Entry 5MRE (electron microscopy, 3.75 A resolution); this record covers chains LL and aa of the 78 polymer chains in the assembly.

== Chain LL ==
Molecule: uS12m
Source organism: Saccharomyces cerevisiae
UniProt: P53732 (RT12_YEAST); residues 29-152 here = UniProt positions 29-152
Sequence (124 residues; each row starts with the number of its first residue):
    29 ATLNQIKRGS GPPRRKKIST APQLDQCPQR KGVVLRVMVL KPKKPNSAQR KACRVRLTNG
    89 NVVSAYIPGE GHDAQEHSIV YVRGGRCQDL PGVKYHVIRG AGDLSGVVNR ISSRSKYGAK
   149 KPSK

== Chain aa ==
Molecule: 15S ribosomal RNA
Source organism: Saccharomyces cerevisiae
Sequence (1649 nucleotides; numbered 1 to 1649; the number before each row is that of its first residue):
     1 GUAAAAAAUU UAUAAGAAUA UGAUGUUGGU UCAGAUUAAG CGCUAAAUAA GGACAUGACA
    61 CAUGCGAAUC AUACGUUUAU UAUUGAUAAG AUAAUAAAUA UGUGGUGUAA ACGUGAGUAA
   121 UUUUAUUAGG AAUUAAUGAA CUAUAGAAUA AGCUAAAUAC UUAAUAUAUU AUUAUAUAAA
   181 AAUAAUUUAU AUAAUAAAAA GGAUAUAUAU AUAAUAUAUA UUUAUCUAUA GUCAAGCCAA
   241 UAAUGGUUUA GGUAGUAGGU UUAUUAAGAG UUAAACCUAG CCAACGAUCC AUAAUCGAUA
   301 AUGAAAGUUA GAACGAUCAC GUUGACUCUG AAAUAUAGUC AAUAUCUAUA AGAUACAGCA
   361 GUGAGGAAUA UUGGACAAUG AUCGAAAGAU UGAUCCAGUU ACUUAUUAGG AUGAUAUAUA
   421 AAAAUAUUUU AUUUUAUUUA UAAAUAUUAA AUAUUUAUAA UAAUAAUAAU AAUAAUAUAU
   481 AUAUAUAAAU UGAUUAAAAA UAAAAUCCAU AAAUAAUUAA AAUAAUGAUA UUAAUUACCA
   541 UAUAUAUUUU UAUAUGGAUA UAUAUAUUAA UAAUAAUAUU AAUUUUAUUA UUAUUAAUAA
   601 UAUAUUUUAA UAGUCCUGAC UAAUAUUUGU GCCAGCAGUC GCGGUAACAC AAAGAGGGCG
   661 AGCGUUAAUC AUAAUGGUUU AAAGGAUCCG UAGAAUGAAU UAUAUAUUAU AAUUUAGAGU
   721 UAAUAAAAUA UAAUUAAAGA AUUAUAAUAG UAAAGAUGAA AUAAUAAUAA UAAUUAUAAG
   781 ACUAAUAUAU GUGAAAAUAU UAAUUAAAUA UUAACUGACA UUGAGGGAUU AAAACUAGAG
   841 UAGCGAAACG GAUUCGAUAC CCGUGUAGUU CUAGUAGUAA ACUAUGAAUA CAAUUAUUUA
   901 UAAUAUAUAU UAUAUAUAAA UAAUAAAUGA AAAUGAAAGU AUUCCACCUG AAGAGUACGU
   961 UAGCAAUAAU GAAACUCAAA ACAAUAGACG GUUACAGACU UAAGCAGUGG AGCAUGUUAU
  1021 UUAAUUCGAU AAUCCACGAC UAACCUUACC AUAUUUUGAA UAUUAUAAUA AUUAUUAUAA
  1081 UUAUUAUAUU ACAGGCGUUA CAUUGUUGUC UUUAGUUCGU GCUGCAAAGU UUUAGAUUAA
  1141 GUUCAUAAAC GAACAAAACU CCAUAUAUAU AAUUUUAAUU AUAUAUAAUU UUAUAUUAUU
  1201 UAUUAAUAUA AAGAAAGGAA UUAAGACAAA UCAUAAUGAU CCUUAUAAUA UGGGUAAUAG
  1261 ACGUGCUAUA AUAAAAUGAU AAUAAAAUUA UAUAAAAUAU AUUUAAUUAU AUUUAAUUAA
  1321 UAAUAUAAAA CAUUUUAAUU UUUAAUAUAU UUUUUUAUUA UAUAUUAAUA UGAAUUAUAA
  1381 UCUGAAAUUC GAUUAUAUGA AAAAAGAAUU GCUAGUAAUA CGUAAAUUAG UAUGUUACGG
  1441 UGAAUAUUCU AACUGUUUCG CACUAAUCAC UCAUCACGCG UUGAAACAUA UUAUUAUCUU
  1501 AUUAUUUAUA UAAUAUUUUU UAAUAAAUAU UAAUAAUUAU UAAUUUAUAU UUAUUUAUAU
  1561 CAGAAAUAAU AUGAAUUAAU GCGAAGUUGA AAUACAGUUA CCGUAGGGGA ACCUGCGGUG
  1621 GGCUUAUAAA UAUCUUAAAU AUUCUUACA
Unresolved in the structure: 1-12, 86-88, 167-171, 183-184, 211-213, 421-477, 546-549, 564-599, 705-707, 730, 906-910, 1075-1077, 1200-1202, 1363-1366, 1529-1535
Bound ions: Mg2+ site 1 near A20 (its only coordinating residue here); Mg2+ site 2 near A33 (its only coordinating residue here); Mg2+ site 3 near A39 (its only coordinating residue here); Mg2+ site 4: A55, G115; Mg2+ site 5 near A110 (its only coordinating residue here); Mg2+ site 6 near G115 (its only coordinating residue here); Mg2+ site 7: A116, G117, A294; Mg2+ site 8: U149, G201; Mg2+ site 9: A159, C160; Mg2+ site 10: G246, U249, A287, U288; Mg2+ site 11: U248, C958; Mg2+ site 12 near U256 (its only coordinating residue here); 65 more Mg2+ sites not listed

== Chain LL / chain aa interface ==
Contacting residue pairs (114):
  Ala-29(LL) / G676(aa)  base contact
  Ala-29(LL) / G677(aa)  base contact
  Ala-29(LL) / C947(aa)  base contact
  Thr-30(LL) / C944(aa)  base contact
  Thr-30(LL) / C945(aa)  hydrogen bond to the phosphate
  Asn-32(LL) / A695(aa)  hydrogen bond to the sugar
  Asn-32(LL) / C944(aa)  phosphate contact
  Asn-32(LL) / C945(aa)  hydrogen bond to the phosphate
  Gln-33(LL) / A946(aa)  hydrogen bond to the base
  Gln-33(LL) / C947(aa)  base contact
  Lys-35(LL) / A695(aa)  salt bridge to the phosphate
  Arg-36(LL) / C945(aa)  salt bridge to the phosphate
  Arg-36(LL) / A946(aa)  salt bridge to the phosphate
  Gly-39(LL) / A674(aa)  hydrogen bond to the base
  Gly-39(LL) / U949(aa)  base contact
  Pro-40(LL) / A674(aa)  phosphate contact
  Pro-41(LL) / U949(aa)  sugar contact
  Arg-42(LL) / C670(aa)  salt bridge to the phosphate
  Arg-42(LL) / A671(aa)  salt bridge to the phosphate
  Lys-44(LL) / A668(aa)  phosphate contact
  Lys-44(LL) / U669(aa)  salt bridge to the phosphate
  Lys-44(LL) / C670(aa)  phosphate contact
  Lys-45(LL) / A668(aa)  salt bridge to the phosphate
  Ser-47(LL) / A668(aa)  phosphate contact
  Ala-49(LL) / A667(aa)  phosphate contact
  Gln-51(LL) / C975(aa)  phosphate contact
  Leu-52(LL) / A667(aa)  sugar contact
  Gln-54(LL) / A667(aa)  sugar contact
  Gln-54(LL) / A668(aa)  phosphate contact
  Cys-55(LL) / A367(aa)  base contact
  Cys-55(LL) / A667(aa)  hydrogen bond to the sugar
  Pro-56(LL) / A39(aa)  base contact
  Pro-56(LL) / G40(aa)  base contact
  Pro-56(LL) / A367(aa)  base contact
  Pro-56(LL) / U666(aa)  hydrogen bond to the sugar
  Pro-56(LL) / A667(aa)  sugar contact
  Gln-57(LL) / G40(aa)  hydrogen bond to the sugar
  Gln-57(LL) / C41(aa)  hydrogen bond to the sugar
  Gln-57(LL) / A367(aa)  base contact
  Arg-58(LL) / G366(aa)  hydrogen bond to the phosphate
  Arg-58(LL) / A367(aa)  salt bridge to the phosphate
  Lys-59(LL) / A367(aa)  hydrogen bond to the phosphate
  Arg-64(LL) / C1479(aa)  hydrogen bond to the phosphate
  Arg-64(LL) / G1480(aa)  salt bridge to the phosphate
  Lys-71(LL) / G1583(aa)  sugar contact
  Lys-72(LL) / A1584(aa)  hydrogen bond to the phosphate
  Lys-72(LL) / A1585(aa)  salt bridge to the phosphate
  Asn-74(LL) / C642(aa)  base contact
  Asn-74(LL) / G643(aa)  base contact
  Ser-75(LL) / C632(aa)  phosphate contact
  Ser-75(LL) / C633(aa)  phosphate contact
  Ser-75(LL) / G643(aa)  hydrogen bond to the base
  Ala-76(LL) / A634(aa)  phosphate contact
  Ala-76(LL) / G635(aa)  base contact
  Gln-77(LL) / A634(aa)  hydrogen bond to the phosphate
  Arg-78(LL) / G635(aa)  hydrogen bond to the base
  Arg-78(LL) / C636(aa)  base contact
  Lys-79(LL) / A634(aa)  salt bridge to the phosphate
  Lys-79(LL) / G635(aa)  phosphate contact
  Arg-82(LL) / G1480(aa)  salt bridge to the phosphate
  Thr-86(LL) / G366(aa)  phosphate contact
  Thr-86(LL) / A367(aa)  hydrogen bond to the phosphate
  Tyr-94(LL) / C636(aa)  hydrogen bond to the phosphate
  Pro-96(LL) / C636(aa)  phosphate contact
  Gly-97(LL) / G635(aa)  phosphate contact
  Gly-97(LL) / C636(aa)  hydrogen bond to the phosphate
  Glu-98(LL) / A634(aa)  phosphate contact
  Glu-98(LL) / G635(aa)  phosphate contact
  Arg-111(LL) / U665(aa)  sugar contact
  Arg-111(LL) / U666(aa)  sugar contact
  Gly-112(LL) / U666(aa)  hydrogen bond to the phosphate
  Gly-112(LL) / A667(aa)  phosphate contact
  Arg-114(LL) / U639(aa)  salt bridge to the phosphate
  Arg-114(LL) / A978(aa)  salt bridge to the phosphate
  Cys-115(LL) / A637(aa)  base contact
  Gln-116(LL) / A637(aa)  base contact
  Gln-116(LL) / G638(aa)  hydrogen bond to the phosphate
  Gln-116(LL) / U639(aa)  hydrogen bond to the phosphate
  Asp-117(LL) / A637(aa)  hydrogen bond to the base
  Pro-119(LL) / C977(aa)  phosphate contact
  Pro-119(LL) / C1582(aa)  sugar contact
  Gly-120(LL) / U976(aa)  phosphate contact
  Gly-120(LL) / C977(aa)  phosphate contact
  Lys-122(LL) / U976(aa)  salt bridge to the phosphate
  Ile-126(LL) / C41(aa)  sugar contact
  Ala-129(LL) / G42(aa)  phosphate contact
  Arg-138(LL) / A651(aa)  salt bridge to the phosphate
  Arg-138(LL) / A652(aa)  salt bridge to the phosphate
  Ile-139(LL) / A652(aa)  hydrogen bond to the phosphate
  Ile-139(LL) / A653(aa)  phosphate contact
  Ser-140(LL) / A652(aa)  hydrogen bond to the phosphate
  Ser-141(LL) / C615(aa)  phosphate contact
  Ser-141(LL) / C616(aa)  hydrogen bond to the phosphate
  Arg-142(LL) / C43(aa)  hydrogen bond to the sugar
  Arg-142(LL) / U614(aa)  salt bridge to the phosphate
  Arg-142(LL) / C615(aa)  hydrogen bond to the phosphate
  Ser-143(LL) / G42(aa)  hydrogen bond to the sugar
  Ser-143(LL) / C43(aa)  sugar contact
  Ser-143(LL) / U614(aa)  hydrogen bond to the phosphate
  Ser-143(LL) / C615(aa)  hydrogen bond to the phosphate
  Lys-144(LL) / C615(aa)  hydrogen bond to the phosphate
  Lys-144(LL) / C616(aa)  salt bridge to the phosphate
  Lys-144(LL) / G664(aa)  sugar contact
  Tyr-145(LL) / G42(aa)  hydrogen bond to the sugar
  Tyr-145(LL) / C636(aa)  sugar contact
  Tyr-145(LL) / A651(aa)  phosphate contact
  Gly-146(LL) / G42(aa)  phosphate contact
  Gly-146(LL) / C43(aa)  phosphate contact
  Ala-147(LL) / C43(aa)  sugar contact
  Lys-148(LL) / C43(aa)  phosphate contact
  Lys-148(LL) / U44(aa)  phosphate contact
  Lys-149(LL) / C43(aa)  phosphate contact
  Lys-149(LL) / U44(aa)  hydrogen bond to the phosphate
  Lys-149(LL) / G613(aa)  hydrogen bond to the phosphate
Also at the interface, not in a pair above, chain LL (72 interface residues in all): Ser-38, Arg-43, Ile-46, Thr-48, Pro-70, Pro-73, Gly-99, Tyr-109, Gly-113, Leu-118, Gly-128, Asn-137
Also at the interface, not in a pair above, chain aa (57 interface residues in all): U30, U308, G641, C948, A974

== Summary ==
72 residues of chain LL face 57 of chain aa across their interface, with 35 hydrogen bonds and 19 salt
bridges. Polar contacts include Gln-33(LL)/A946(aa), Gly-39(LL)/A674(aa) and Ser-75(LL)/G643(aa). The Mg2+
site 4 is built by A55(aa) and G115(aa).
Chain LL is uS12m and chain aa is 15S ribosomal RNA, both from Saccharomyces cerevisiae; the structure,
Structure of the yeast mitochondrial ribosome - Class B, was determined by electron microscopy, deposited
together with 5MRC and 5MRF.
